Entry 2R1J (X-ray diffraction, 1.53 A resolution); this record covers chains B and L of the 4 polymer chains in the assembly.

[Chain B]
Molecule: 20-nt DNA strand
Sequence (20 nucleotides; numbered 1 to 20; the number before each row is that of its first residue):
     1 CATTTAAGAT ATCTTAAATA

[Chain L]
Name: Repressor protein C2
Organism: Enterobacteria phage P22
Reference sequence: P69202 (RPC2_BPP22); residues 1-68 here = UniProt positions 1-68
Chain sequence (68 residues; numbered 1 to 68; the number before each row is that of its first residue):
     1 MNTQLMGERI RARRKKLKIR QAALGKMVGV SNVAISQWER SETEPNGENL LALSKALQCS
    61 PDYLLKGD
Not modelled in the structure: 1-2
Curated features (UniProtKB/Swiss-Prot):
  - DNA-binding region: Gln21 to Arg40 (H-T-H motif)
  - site: Met1 (Not N-formylated)
From the paper describing this entry:
  - binding site for the 20-nt DNA strand (chain B): Arg11, Arg14, Gln21, Asn32, Val33, Ser36, Gln37, Arg40
  - specificity-determining residues: Val33, Gln37
  - binding site for the 20-nt DNA strand: Ser31, Gln37, Trp38, Glu42, Glu44, Asn46, Asn49
  - specificity-determining residues: Glu42 (proposed by the authors, not directly observed)

[Interface between chain B and chain L]
Residue-residue contacts (15; chain B residue first):
  DT12(B) with Thr43(L), phosphate contact; Glu44(L), hydrogen bond to the phosphate; Asn46(L), phosphate contact
  DC13(B) with Gln37(L), base contact; Trp38(L), hydrogen bond to the phosphate; Pro45(L), phosphate contact; Asn46(L), hydrogen bond to the phosphate; Asn49(L), hydrogen bond to the phosphate
  DT14(B) with Val30(L), phosphate contact; Ser31(L), hydrogen bond to the phosphate; Ala34(L), phosphate contact; Gln37(L), hydrogen bond to the base
  DT15(B) with Ser31(L), base contact; Val33(L), base contact
  DA16(B) with Val33(L), base contact
Interface residues without a listed pair, chain L (12 interface residues in all): Gly29

[In short]
5 residues of chain B and 12 residues of chain L are in contact, with 6 hydrogen bonds. Polar contacts include
DT14(B)-Gln37(L), DT12(B)-Glu44(L) and DC13(B)-Trp38(L). From the paper: a binding site for the 20-nt DNA
strand (chain B) at Arg11(L), Arg14(L) and Gln21(L) among others; a binding site for the 20-nt DNA strand at
Ser31(L), Gln37(L) and Trp38(L) among others.
Chain B is a 20-nt DNA strand and chain L is Repressor protein C2 (Enterobacteria phage P22); the structure,
Crystal Structure of the P22 c2 Repressor protein in complex with the synthetic operator 9T, was determined by
X-ray diffraction.
